PDB entry 6Q15 | electron microscopy, 5.15 A resolution (low resolution: residue-level contacts below are approximate; hydrogen-bond / salt-bridge calls are withheld) | chains 3 and 4 of the 110 polymer chains in the assembly

# Chain 3 (and 4)
Name: Surface presentation of antigens protein SpaP
Organism: Salmonella typhimurium (strain LT2 / SGSC1412 / ATCC 700720)
Notes: chain 4 of this document is another copy of the same molecule, construct and numbering; everything in this record applies to it too
UniProt: P40700 (SPAP_SALTY); numbering as in UniProt (aligned over 1-224)
Chain sequence (224 residues; numbered 1 to 224; the number before each row is that of its first residue):
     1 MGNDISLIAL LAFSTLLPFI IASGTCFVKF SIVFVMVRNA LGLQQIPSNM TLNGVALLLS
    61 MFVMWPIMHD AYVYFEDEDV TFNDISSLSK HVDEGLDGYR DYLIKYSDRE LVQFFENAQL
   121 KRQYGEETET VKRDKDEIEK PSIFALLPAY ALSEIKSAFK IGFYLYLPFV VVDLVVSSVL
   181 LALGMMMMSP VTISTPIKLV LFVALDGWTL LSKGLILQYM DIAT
Disordered / not traced: 1-2, 119-134, 223-224 (chain 4: 1-2, 224)

# Chain 3 / chain 4 interface
Contacting residue pairs (39):
  Ala22(3) - Thr51(4)
  Ser23(3) - Thr51(4)
  Ile32(3) - Ile46(4)
  Ile32(3) - Pro47(4)
  Val35(3) - Ile46(4)
  Met36(3) - Ile46(4)
  Asn49(3) - Gln45(4)
  Phe114(3) - Lys213(4)
  Phe114(3) - Leu217(4)
  Phe115(3) - Phe62(4)
  Asn117(3) - Ile222(4)
  Ala118(3) - Phe62(4)
  Ala118(3) - Ile222(4)
  Phe144(3) - Leu58(4)
  Leu147(3) - Leu58(4)
  Pro148(3) - Leu58(4)
  Pro148(3) - Leu59(4)
  Leu152(3) - Trp208(4)
  Lys156(3) - Val203(4)
  Lys156(3) - Asp206(4)
  Phe159(3) - Leu199(4)
  Phe159(3) - Val203(4)
  Phe159(3) - Trp208(4)
  Phe163(3) - Pro196(4)
  Phe163(3) - Val200(4)
  Tyr166(3) - Thr192(4)
  Tyr166(3) - Thr195(4)
  Tyr166(3) - Pro196(4)
  Val170(3) - Pro196(4)
  Leu174(3) - Met185(4)
  Leu174(3) - Ile193(4)
  Ser177(3) - Met185(4)
  Leu181(3) - Gly184(4)
  Leu181(3) - Met185(4)
  Met186(3) - Met186(4)
  Met186(3) - Met187(4)
  Met187(3) - Met187(4)
  Met188(3) - Met187(4)
  Pro190(3) - Met187(4)
Also at the interface, not in a pair above, chain 3 (34 interface residues in all): Val28, Ser31, Asn39, Asp108, Leu111, Ile155, Asp173, Ser189
Also at the interface, not in a pair above, chain 4 (29 interface residues in all): Met50, Val55, Met188, Thr209, Ser212, Ile216

# Summary
The interface between chain 3 and chain 4 involves 34 residues on one side and 29 on the other.
Both chains are Surface presentation of antigens protein SpaP (Salmonella typhimurium (strain LT2 / SGSC1412 /
ATCC 700720)). Entry 6Q15 (Structure of the Salmonella SPI-1 injectisome needle complex) was determined by
electron microscopy (same publication as 6PEE, 6PEM, 6PEP, 6Q14 and 6Q16).
